6BNE - chain A; structure by X-ray diffraction, 2.61 A resolution.

[Chain A]
Name: Phosphoethanolamine transferase
Organism: Moraxella sp. HMSC061H09
Reference sequence: A0A1E9VP98 (A0A1E9VP98_9GAMM); residue numbers follow UniProt; this construct covers 235-578
Chain sequence (344 residues; each row starts with the number of its first residue):
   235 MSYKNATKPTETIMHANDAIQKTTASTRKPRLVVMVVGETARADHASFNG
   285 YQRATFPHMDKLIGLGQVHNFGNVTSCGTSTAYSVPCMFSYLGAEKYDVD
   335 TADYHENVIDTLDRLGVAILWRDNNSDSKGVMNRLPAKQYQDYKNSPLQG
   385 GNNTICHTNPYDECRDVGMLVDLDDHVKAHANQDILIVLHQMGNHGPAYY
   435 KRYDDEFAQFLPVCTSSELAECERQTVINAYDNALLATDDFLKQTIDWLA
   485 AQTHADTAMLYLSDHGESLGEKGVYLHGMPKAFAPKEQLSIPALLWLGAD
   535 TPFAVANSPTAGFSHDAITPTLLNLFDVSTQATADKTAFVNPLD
Unresolved in the structure: 235-242
Cystine bridges: Cys-390/Cys-398, Cys-448/Cys-456
Reported in the primary citation:
  - catalytic residues: Thr-315 (proposed by the authors, not directly observed)
  - mutagenesis - T315A, Y338R, H429A, R436A: abolished growth

[In short]
The paper reports the catalytic residue Thr-315; T315A, Y338R and H429A, among others, abolish growth.
Chain A is Phosphoethanolamine transferase (Moraxella sp. HMSC061H09); the structure, Crystal structure of the
intrinsic colistin resistance enzyme ICR(Mc) from Moraxella catarrhalis, catalytic domain, phosphate-bound
complex, was determined by X-ray diffraction, deposited together with 6BNC, 6BND and 6BNF.
